4NNW - chains K and W of the 28 polymer chains in the assembly; structure by X-ray diffraction, 2.60 A resolution.

# Chain K
Name: Proteasome subunit beta type-5
Source organism: Saccharomyces cerevisiae S288c
Reference sequence: P30656 (PSB5_YEAST); residues 1-212 here correspond to UniProt positions 76-287 (UniProt number = residue number + 75)
Sequence (212 residues; row label = number of the first residue in the row):
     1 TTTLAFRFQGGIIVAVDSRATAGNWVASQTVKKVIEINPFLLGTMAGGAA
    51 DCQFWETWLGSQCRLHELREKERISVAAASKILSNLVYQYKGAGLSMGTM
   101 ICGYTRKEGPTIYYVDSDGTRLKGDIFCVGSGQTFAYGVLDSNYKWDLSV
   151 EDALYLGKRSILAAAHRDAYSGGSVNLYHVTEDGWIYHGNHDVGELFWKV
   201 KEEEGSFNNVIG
Covalently attached groups: PHQ-Leu-Leu-Leu-ketoaldehyde, bound form (2MK) linked to Thr1
Bound ions: Mg2+: Ala165, Asp168, Ser171 (shared with Asp204(W) of chain W)
Small-molecule neighbours: PHQ-Leu-Leu-Leu-ketoaldehyde, bound form (2MK; N-[(benzyloxy)carbonyl]-L-leucyl-N-[(2R,3S)-1,2-dihydroxy-5-methylhexan-3-yl]-L-leucinamide): Arg19, Ala20, Thr21, Ala22, Ala27, Val31, Lys33, Met45, Ala46, Gly47, Gly48, Ala49, Ser131, Tyr170

# Chain W
Name: Proteasome subunit beta type-3
Source organism: Saccharomyces cerevisiae S288c
Reference sequence: P25451 (PSB3_YEAST); residues 0-204 here correspond to UniProt positions 1-205 (UniProt number = residue number + 1)
Sequence (205 residues; each row starts with the number of its first residue; numbering starts at 0):
     0 MSDPSSINGGIVVAMTGKDCVAIACDLRLGSQSLGVSNKFEKIFHYGHVF
    50 LGITGLATDVTTLNEMFRYKTNLYKLKEERAIEPETFTQLVSSSLYERRF
   100 GPYFVGPVVAGINSKSGKPFIAGFDLIGCIDEAKDFIVSGTASDQLFGMC
   150 ESLYEPNLEPEDLFETISQALLNAADRDALSGWGAVVYIIKKDEVVKRYL
   200 KMRQD
Disordered / not traced: 0
Bound ions: Mg2+: Asp204 (shared with Ala165(K), Asp168(K), Ser171(K) of chain K)
Small-molecule neighbours: PHQ-Leu-Leu-Leu-ketoaldehyde, bound form (2MK; N-[(benzyloxy)carbonyl]-L-leucyl-N-[(2R,3S)-1,2-dihydroxy-5-methylhexan-3-yl]-L-leucinamide): Arg98, Asp124, Leu125, Cys128
Swiss-Prot annotation at these positions:
  - modified residue: Ser30 (Phosphoserine)
  - cross-link: Lys69 (Glycyl lysine isopeptide (Lys-Gly) (interchain with G-Cter in ubiquitin))

# Chain K / chain W interface
Pairs across the interface - 47 pairs, chain K then chain W:
  Arg19(K) - Asp204(W)  salt bridge
  Asn24(K) - Asp177(W)
  Asn24(K) - Ala178(W)  hydrogen bond (backbone-backbone)
  Asn24(K) - Leu179(W)
  Trp25(K) - Gln144(W)
  Trp25(K) - Arg176(W)
  Val26(K) - Asp175(W)
  Val26(K) - Arg176(W)  hydrogen bond (backbone-side chain)
  Val26(K) - Asp177(W)
  Val26(K) - Ala178(W)
  Ala27(K) - Arg176(W)  hydrogen bond (backbone-side chain)
  Ser28(K) - Arg176(W)
  Gln29(K) - Arg202(W)
  Gln29(K) - Asp204(W)
  Phe135(K) - Leu33(W)  hydrophobic
  Ala165(K) - Asp204(W)
  His166(K) - Asn37(W)
  His166(K) - Trp182(W)  hydrogen bond (backbone-side chain)
  His166(K) - Gln203(W)  hydrogen bond (side chain-backbone)
  Arg167(K) - Ser32(W)
  Arg167(K) - Leu33(W)
  Arg167(K) - Gly34(W)  hydrogen bond (side chain-backbone)
  Arg167(K) - Val35(W)  hydrogen bond (side chain-backbone)
  Arg167(K) - Trp182(W)
  Asp168(K) - Ser32(W)
  Ala169(K) - Arg27(W)
  Ala169(K) - Ser32(W)  hydrogen bond (backbone-backbone)
  Ala169(K) - Ala178(W)
  Tyr170(K) - Ser32(W)
  Ser171(K) - Asp204(W)
  Gly172(K) - Asp204(W)
  Gly173(K) - Arg202(W)  hydrogen bond (backbone-side chain)
  Gly173(K) - Asp204(W)  hydrogen bond (backbone-side chain)
  Asp192(K) - Arg202(W)  salt bridge
  Val193(K) - Asp204(W)
  Gly194(K) - Arg202(W)
  Phe197(K) - Gln203(W)
  Trp198(K) - Lys200(W)
  Trp198(K) - Met201(W)
  Trp198(K) - Gln203(W)
  Asn209(K) - Asn37(W)  hydrogen bond (backbone-side chain)
  Asn209(K) - Lys38(W)  hydrogen bond (backbone-side chain)
  Val210(K) - Asn37(W)
  Val210(K) - Gln203(W)
  Ile211(K) - Leu26(W)  hydrophobic
  Ile211(K) - Lys38(W)
  Ile211(K) - Tyr198(W)  hydrophobic
Other interface residues (no listed pair), chain K (26 interface residues in all): Thr21
Other interface residues (no listed pair), chain W (23 interface residues in all): Gln31, Ser36

# Summary
The interface between chain K and chain W involves 26 residues on one side and 23 on the other, with 12
hydrogen bonds and 2 salt bridges. Polar contacts include Arg19(K)-Asp204(W), Asp192(K)-Arg202(W) and
Val26(K)-Arg176(W). Ligands of chain W: PHQ-Leu-Leu-Leu-ketoaldehyde, bound form.
Chain K is Proteasome subunit beta type-5 and chain W is Proteasome subunit beta type-3, both from
Saccharomyces cerevisiae S288c; the structure, yCP in complex with Z-Leu-Leu-Leu-ketoaldehyde, was determined
by X-ray diffraction together with 4NNN, 4NO1, 4NO6, 4NO8 and 4NO9 from the same study.
